6VXS - chain A; structure by X-ray diffraction, 2.03 A resolution.

[Chain A]
Protein: Non-structural protein 3
From: Severe acute respiratory syndrome coronavirus 2
Notes: EC 3.4.19.121, 3.4.22.-
Reference sequence: P0DTD1 (R1AB_SARS2); residues 2-170 here correspond to UniProt positions 1024-1192 (UniProt number = residue number + 1022)
Amino-acid sequence (170 residues; numbered 1 to 170; the number before each row is that of its first residue):
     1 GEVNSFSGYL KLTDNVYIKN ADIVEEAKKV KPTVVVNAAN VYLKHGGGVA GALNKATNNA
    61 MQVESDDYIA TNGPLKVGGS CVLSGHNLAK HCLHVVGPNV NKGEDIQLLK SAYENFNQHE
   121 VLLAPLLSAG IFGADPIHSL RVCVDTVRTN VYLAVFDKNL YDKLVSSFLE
Unresolved in the structure: 1-2, 170
Construct notes: expression tag (1)
Residues lining bound ligands: N-cyclohexyltaurine (NHE; 2-[N-cyclohexylamino]ethane sulfonic acid): T33, V34, V82, H91, Q118, H119, E120
From the paper describing this entry:
  - catalytic residues: A38, A50 (proposed by the authors, not directly observed)

[Overview]
Ligands of chain A: N-cyclohexyltaurine. The paper reports catalytic residues A38 and A50.
Chain A is Non-structural protein 3 (Severe acute respiratory syndrome coronavirus 2); the structure, Crystal
Structure of ADP ribose phosphatase of NSP3 from SARS CoV-2, was determined by X-ray diffraction (same
publication as 6WCF, 6WEN, 6W6Y and 6W02).
